Entry 5C9A (X-ray diffraction, 2.70 A resolution); this record covers chains A and B of the 3 polymer chains in the assembly.

# Chain A
Molecule: VP1
Source organism: Coxsackievirus A16
UniProt: I3W9E1 (I3W9E1_9ENTO); residues 1-297 here correspond to UniProt positions 566-862 (UniProt number = residue number + 565)
Chain sequence (297 residues; row label = number of the first residue in the row):
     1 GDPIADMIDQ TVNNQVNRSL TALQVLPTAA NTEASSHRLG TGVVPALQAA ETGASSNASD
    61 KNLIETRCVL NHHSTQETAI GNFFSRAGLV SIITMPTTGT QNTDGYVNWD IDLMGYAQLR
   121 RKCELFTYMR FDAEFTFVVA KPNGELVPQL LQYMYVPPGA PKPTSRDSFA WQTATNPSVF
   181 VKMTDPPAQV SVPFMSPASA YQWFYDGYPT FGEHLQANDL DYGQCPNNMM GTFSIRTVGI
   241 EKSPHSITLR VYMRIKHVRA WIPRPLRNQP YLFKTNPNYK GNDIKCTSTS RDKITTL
Unresolved in the structure: 1, 9-18, 39-42
Metal / ion sites: K+: Gln189 (shared with 1 residue of chain C)
Residues lining bound ligands: sphingosine (SPH): Ile111, Asp112, Leu113, Met114, Phe135, Phe137, Tyr153, Tyr155, Pro177, Val179, Val190, Val192, Met195, Tyr201, Trp203, Asn228, Met229, Met230, Phe233
Reported in the primary citation:
  - binding site for sphingosine: Leu113
  - conformationally variable residues (order/disorder transition): Leu39 to Gly42

# Chain B
Molecule: VP0
Source organism: Coxsackievirus A16
UniProt: I3W9E1 (I3W9E1_9ENTO); residue numbers follow UniProt; this construct covers 1-323
Chain sequence (323 residues; each row starts with the number of its first residue):
     1 MGSQVSTQRS GSHENSNSAS EGSTINYTTI NYYKDAYAAS AGRQDMSQDP KKFTDPVMDV
    61 IHEMAPPLKS PSAEACGYSD RVAQLTIGNS TITTQEAANI VIAYGEWPEY CPDTDATAVD
   121 KPTRPDVSVN RFFTLDTKSW AKDSKGWYWK FPDVLTEVGV FGQNAQFHYL YRSGFCVHVQ
   181 CNASKFHQGA LLVAVLPEYV LGTIAGGTGN ENSHPPYATT QPGQVGAVLT HPYVLDAGIP
   241 LSQLTVCPHQ WINLRTNNCA TIIVPYMNTV PFDSALNHCN FGLLVIPVVP LDFNTGATSE
   301 IPITVTIAPM CAEFAGLRQA VKQ
Unresolved in the structure: 1-10, 61-78
Reported in the primary citation:
  - conformationally variable residues (order/disorder transition): His62 to Asp80

# Chain A / chain B interface
Residue-residue contacts (160; chain A residue first):
  Ser19(A) with Gly105(B); Glu106(B)
  Leu20(A) with Val60(B), hydrophobic; Gly105(B)
  Thr21(A) with Asp49(B); Lys51(B); Lys52(B)
  Ala22(A) with Asp49(B)
  Leu23(A) with Ser47(B); Gln48(B); Asp49(B)
  Gln24(A) with Met46(B); Ser47(B); Gln48(B), hydrogen bond (backbone-backbone); Pro50(B)
  Val25(A) with Met46(B)
  Leu26(A) with Met46(B), hydrogen bond (backbone-backbone); Gln48(B)
  Pro27(A) with Met46(B), hydrophobic
  Ala50(A) with Trp251(B)
  Glu51(A) with Ala98(B); Gln250(B); Trp251(B), hydrogen bond (backbone-backbone); Asn253(B), hydrogen bond; Thr256(B); Asn257(B)
  Thr52(A) with Ala98(B); Val101(B); His249(B); Gln250(B), hydrogen bond (backbone-side chain)
  Gly53(A) with His249(B)
  Ala54(A) with Thr54(B); Val57(B), hydrophobic
  Ser55(A) with Thr54(B), hydrogen bond (backbone-backbone)
  Asn57(A) with Asp55(B)
  Gln76(A) with Gln44(B), hydrogen bond (side chain-backbone); Met46(B)
  Ala79(A) with Gln44(B)
  Gly81(A) with Gln44(B)
  Asn82(A) with Gln44(B)
  Ser85(A) with Ala41(B)
  Thr127(A) with Glu198(B)
  Tyr128(A) with Glu198(B), hydrogen bond; Met267(B); Asn268(B); Thr269(B)
  Arg130(A) with Ala19(B), hydrogen bond (side chain-backbone)
  Phe131(A) with Ala19(B)
  Asp132(A) with Ser18(B), hydrogen bond; Ala19(B), hydrogen bond (side chain-backbone); Tyr37(B)
  Ser191(A) with Tyr37(B); Ala38(B)
  Val192(A) with Tyr37(B)
  Pro193(A) with Tyr37(B)
  Phe194(A) with Ala19(B), hydrophobic
  Ala198(A) with Thr269(B)
  Ser199(A) with Thr269(B), hydrogen bond (backbone-backbone)
  Ala200(A) with Thr269(B)
  Gln202(A) with Glu198(B), hydrogen bond; Thr269(B), hydrogen bond
  Phe204(A) with Glu198(B); Val200(B), hydrophobic
  Tyr205(A) with Glu198(B); Val200(B); Asn277(B); His278(B)
  Asp206(A) with Lys150(B), salt bridge; Glu198(B), hydrogen bond (backbone-side chain); Tyr199(B); Val200(B); His278(B); Cys279(B), hydrogen bond (backbone-backbone)
  Gly207(A) with Asn277(B)
  Tyr208(A) with Tyr217(B); Thr220(B), hydrogen bond; Asn277(B), hydrogen bond (backbone-backbone)
  Thr210(A) with Asn277(B)
  Phe211(A) with Ser274(B); Asn277(B); Gln323(B)
  Gly212(A) with Gln323(B), hydrogen bond (backbone-backbone)
  Glu213(A) with Gln323(B)
  His214(A) with Tyr217(B); Gln323(B)
  Asp219(A) with His214(B); Pro215(B); Pro216(B); Tyr217(B)
  Leu220(A) with His214(B)
  Tyr222(A) with Lys150(B); Tyr199(B), hydrogen bond (side chain-backbone); Val200(B); Leu201(B), hydrogen bond (side chain-backbone); Thr220(B)
  Lys256(A) with Tyr37(B); Ala38(B), hydrogen bond (side chain-backbone); Ala39(B), hydrogen bond (side chain-backbone)
  His257(A) with Ser18(B), hydrogen bond; Ala19(B); Ser20(B); Ala36(B); Tyr37(B); Ala39(B), hydrogen bond (side chain-backbone); Ser40(B), hydrogen bond (side chain-backbone); Ala41(B)
  Arg259(A) with Gly22(B); Ser23(B)
  Ile262(A) with Tyr104(B); Pro197(B), hydrophobic; Met267(B), hydrophobic
  Pro263(A) with Tyr104(B)
  Arg264(A) with Leu196(B); Pro197(B), hydrogen bond (side chain-backbone); Glu198(B), hydrogen bond (side chain-backbone); Val246(B)
  Pro265(A) with Ile239(B); Pro240(B); Gln243(B); Leu244(B)
  Leu266(A) with Pro240(B); Gln243(B), hydrogen bond (backbone-side chain)
  Arg267(A) with Ala237(B), hydrogen bond (side chain-backbone); Gly238(B)
  Asn268(A) with Gly238(B), hydrogen bond (backbone-backbone); Ile239(B); Pro240(B)
  Gln269(A) with Val234(B); Gly238(B)
  Leu272(A) with Ala205(B), hydrophobic
  Phe273(A) with Glu211(B); Asn212(B)
  Asn276(A) with Asn212(B), hydrogen bond; His214(B), hydrogen bond
  Pro277(A) with Leu201(B); Gly202(B); Ala237(B)
  Asn278(A) with Gly202(B); Thr203(B), hydrogen bond (side chain-backbone); Asn212(B); Ser213(B), hydrogen bond (side chain-backbone)
  Tyr279(A) with Thr203(B), hydrogen bond (backbone-backbone); Ile204(B); Ala205(B); His231(B); Val234(B); Asp236(B); Ala237(B); Gly238(B)
  Lys280(A) with Gly207(B); Thr208(B)
  Gly281(A) with Ile204(B), hydrogen bond (backbone-backbone); Gly207(B)
  Asn282(A) with Gly207(B), hydrogen bond (backbone-backbone); Thr208(B)
  Ile284(A) with His231(B)
  Lys285(A) with Tyr233(B)
  Cys286(A) with Tyr233(B)
  Thr287(A) with Tyr233(B), hydrogen bond (backbone-side chain); Pro240(B)
Other interface residues (no listed pair), chain A (74 interface residues in all): Thr75, Arg254, Val258
Other interface residues (no listed pair), chain B (91 interface residues in all): Asn17, Thr24, Ile25, Tyr27, Arg43, Phe53, Pro56, Asn99, Trp107, Tyr169, Gly209, Gln221, Cys247, Val270, Leu276, Arg318, Val321

# In short
74 residues of chain A and 91 residues of chain B are in contact, with 39 hydrogen bonds and 1 salt bridge.
Polar contacts include Asp206(A)-Lys150(B), Glu51(A)-Asn253(B) and Thr52(A)-Gln250(B). Bound to chain A:
sphingosine. The paper reports a binding site for sphingosine at Leu113(A); conformational variability at
Leu39(A) and His62(B).
Chain A is VP1 and chain B is VP0, both from Coxsackievirus A16; the structure, Crystal structure of empty
coxsackievirus A16 particle, was determined by X-ray diffraction together with 5C8C and 5C4W from the same
study.
